Entry 7TMR (electron microscopy, 3.50 A resolution); this record covers chains F and G of the 31 polymer chains in the assembly.

== Chain F ==
Name: Vacuolar proton pump subunit B
Organism: Saccharomyces cerevisiae
UniProt: A0A6A5Q585 (A0A6A5Q585_YEASX); numbering as in UniProt (aligned over 1-517)
Sequence (517 residues; row label = number of the first residue in the row):
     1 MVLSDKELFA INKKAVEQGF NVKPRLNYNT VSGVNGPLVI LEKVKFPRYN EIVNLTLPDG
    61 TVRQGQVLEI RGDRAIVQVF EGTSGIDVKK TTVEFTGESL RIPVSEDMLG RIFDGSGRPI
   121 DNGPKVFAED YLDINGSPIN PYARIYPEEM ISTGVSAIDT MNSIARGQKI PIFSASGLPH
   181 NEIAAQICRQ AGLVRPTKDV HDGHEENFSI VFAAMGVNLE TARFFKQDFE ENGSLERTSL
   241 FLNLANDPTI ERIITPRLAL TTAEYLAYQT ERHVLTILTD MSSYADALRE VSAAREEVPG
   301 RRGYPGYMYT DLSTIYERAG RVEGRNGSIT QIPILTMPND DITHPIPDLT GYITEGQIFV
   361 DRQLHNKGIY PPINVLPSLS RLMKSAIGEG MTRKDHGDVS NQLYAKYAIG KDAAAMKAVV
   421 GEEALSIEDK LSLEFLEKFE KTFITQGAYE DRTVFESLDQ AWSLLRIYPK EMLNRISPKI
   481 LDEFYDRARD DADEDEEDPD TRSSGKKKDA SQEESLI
Disordered / not traced: 1-10, 489-517
Small-molecule neighbours: ADP (adenosine-5'-diphosphate): Ser-380, Arg-381, Lys-384

== Chain G ==
Name: V-type proton ATPase subunit E
Organism: Saccharomyces cerevisiae
UniProt: A0A6A5Q7Y8 (A0A6A5Q7Y8_YEASX); residue numbers follow UniProt; this construct covers 1-233
Sequence (233 residues; numbered 1 to 233; the number before each row is that of its first residue):
     1 MSSAITALTP NQVNDELNKM QAFIRKEAEE KAKEIQLKAD QEYEIEKTNI VRNETNNIDG
    61 NFKSKLKKAM LSQQITKSTI ANKMRLKVLS AREQSLDGIF EETKEKLSGI ANNRDEYKPI
   121 LQSLIVEALL KLLEPKAIVK ALERDVDLIE SMKDDIMREY GEKAQRAPLE EIVISNDYLN
   181 KDLVSGGVVV SNASDKIEIN NTLEERLKLL SEEALPAIRL ELYGPSKTRK FFD
Disordered / not traced: 1-7, 229-233

== Chain F / chain G interface ==
Pairs across the interface (53):
  Asn-12(F) with Pro-225(G)
  Lys-14(F) with Leu-220(G); Pro-225(G)
  Glu-17(F) with Pro-216(G); Ala-217(G); Leu-220(G)
  Gly-19(F) with Ala-214(G)
  Phe-20(F) with Ala-214(G), hydrophobic; Ala-217(G), hydrophobic
  Val-22(F) with Arg-206(G); Leu-210(G), hydrophobic
  Pro-24(F) with Glu-127(G); Lys-131(G)
  Arg-25(F) with Ile-199(G); Asn-200(G)
  Leu-26(F) with Lys-131(G); Leu-132(G), hydrophobic; Glu-198(G); Ile-199(G), hydrophobic
  Asn-27(F) with Lys-196(G); Ile-197(G); Glu-198(G), hydrogen bond (backbone-backbone); Asn-200(G)
  Tyr-28(F) with Ile-197(G), hydrophobic
  Asn-29(F) with Lys-196(G), hydrogen bond (backbone-backbone)
  Thr-30(F) with Lys-196(G)
  Lys-45(F) with Leu-132(G); Glu-134(G), salt bridge
  Glu-106(F) with Lys-227(G)
  Asp-107(F) with Arg-219(G), salt bridge
  Pro-124(F) with Leu-89(G); Ser-90(G); Glu-93(G)
  Val-126(F) with Leu-215(G)
  Phe-127(F) with Leu-96(G), hydrophobic; Leu-215(G), hydrophobic; Arg-219(G), hydrogen bond (backbone-side chain)
  Ala-128(F) with Leu-215(G); Pro-216(G); Arg-219(G)
  Glu-129(F) with Pro-216(G); Arg-219(G), salt bridge
  Tyr-131(F) with Glu-212(G), hydrogen bond (side chain-backbone); Glu-213(G); Leu-215(G); Pro-216(G)
  Glu-230(F) with Gln-74(G); Ile-75(G); Ser-78(G)
  Glu-231(F) with Leu-71(G); Gln-74(G)
  Gln-269(F) with Thr-228(G)
  Thr-270(F) with Lys-227(G)
Also at the interface, not in a pair above, chain F (33 interface residues in all): Lys-13, Ser-105, Arg-111, Lys-125, Asp-130, Leu-235, Arg-325
Also at the interface, not in a pair above, chain G (37 interface residues in all): Asn-82, Leu-86, Asn-201, Ile-218, Tyr-223, Gly-224, Ser-226

== In short ==
33 residues of chain F face 37 of chain G across their interface; the contacts include 4 hydrogen bonds and 3
salt bridges. Polar contacts include Lys-45(F)/Glu-134(G), Asp-107(F)/Arg-219(G) and Glu-129(F)/Arg-219(G).
Chain F binds ADP.
Here chain F is Vacuolar proton pump subunit B and chain G is V-type proton ATPase subunit E, both from
Saccharomyces cerevisiae. Entry 7TMR (V-ATPase from Saccharomyces cerevisiae, State 1) was determined by
electron microscopy together with 7TMM, 7TMO, 7TMP, 7TMQ, 7TMS and 7TMT from the same study.
